6JUN - chains F and H of the 3 polymer chains in the assembly; structure by X-ray diffraction, 2.51 A resolution.

# Chain F
Molecule: DNA polymerase IV
Source organism: Mycobacterium smegmatis str. MC2 155
Notes: EC 2.7.7.7
Reference sequence: A0QR77 (A0QR77_MYCS2); residues 1-356 here = UniProt positions 1-356
Amino-acid sequence (356 residues; numbered 1 to 356; the number before each row is that of its first residue):
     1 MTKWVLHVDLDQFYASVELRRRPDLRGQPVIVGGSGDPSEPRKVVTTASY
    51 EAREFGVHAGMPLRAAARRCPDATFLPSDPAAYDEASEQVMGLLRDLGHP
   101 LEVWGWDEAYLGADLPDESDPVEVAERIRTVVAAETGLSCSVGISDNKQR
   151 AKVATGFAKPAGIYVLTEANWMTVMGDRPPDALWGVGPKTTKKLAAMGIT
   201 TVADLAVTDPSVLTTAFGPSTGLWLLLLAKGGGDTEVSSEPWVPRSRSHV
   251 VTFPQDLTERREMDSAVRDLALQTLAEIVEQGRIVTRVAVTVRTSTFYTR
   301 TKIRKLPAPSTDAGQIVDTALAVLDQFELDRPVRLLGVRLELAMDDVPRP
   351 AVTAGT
Not modelled in the structure: 348-356
Sequence notes: engineered mutation Tyr-14 (Leu in A0QR77), Thr-47 (Cys in A0QR77)
Reported in the primary citation:
  - binding site for the ligand 0KX: Thr-47

# Chain H
Molecule: 18-nt DNA strand
Sequence (18 nucleotides; numbered 856 to 873; the number before each row is that of its first residue):
   856 TCTGGGGTCCTAGGACCC
Not modelled in the structure: 856-865

# How chain F and chain H interact
Contacting residue pairs (25; chain F residue first):
  Trp-104(F) / DC873(H)  sugar contact
  Asp-107(F) / DC873(H)  phosphate contact
  Glu-108(F) / DC873(H)  phosphate contact
  Lys-152(F) / DC873(H)  salt bridge to the phosphate
  Leu-183(F) / DC872(H)  phosphate contact
  Trp-184(F) / DC872(H)  hydrogen bond to the phosphate
  Trp-184(F) / DC873(H)  phosphate contact
  Gly-185(F) / DC871(H)  phosphate contact
  Gly-185(F) / DC872(H)  hydrogen bond to the phosphate
  Val-186(F) / DC871(H)  phosphate contact
  Val-186(F) / DC872(H)  phosphate contact
  Gly-187(F) / DC871(H)  hydrogen bond to the phosphate
  Gly-187(F) / DC872(H)  phosphate contact
  Pro-188(F) / DC871(H)  phosphate contact
  Lys-189(F) / DC871(H)  hydrogen bond to the phosphate
  Thr-190(F) / DA870(H)  phosphate contact
  Thr-190(F) / DC871(H)  hydrogen bond to the phosphate
  Arg-287(F) / DT866(H)  salt bridge to the phosphate
  Arg-300(F) / DG868(H)  salt bridge to the phosphate
  Arg-300(F) / DG869(H)  salt bridge to the phosphate
  Lys-302(F) / DA867(H)  phosphate contact
  Ile-303(F) / DT866(H)  sugar contact
  Ile-303(F) / DA867(H)  hydrogen bond to the phosphate
  Arg-304(F) / DT866(H)  phosphate contact
  Lys-305(F) / DT866(H)  hydrogen bond to the phosphate
Also at the interface, not in a pair above, chain F (22 interface residues in all): Asp-9, Lys-193, Thr-301, Gln-326

# Overview
Chain F and chain H form an interface of 22 and 8 residues respectively; the contacts include 7 hydrogen bonds
and 4 salt bridges. Among the polar pairs are Trp-184(F)/DC872(H), Gly-185(F)/DC872(H) and
Gly-187(F)/DC871(H). From the paper: a binding site for the ligand 0KX at Thr-47(F).
Chain F is DNA polymerase IV (Mycobacterium smegmatis str. MC2 155) and chain H is an 18-nt DNA strand; the
structure, MsDpo4-DNA complex 3, was determined by X-ray diffraction, deposited together with 6JUL, 6JUM,
6JUO, 6JUP, 6JUQ, 6JUR and 6JUS.
